Entry 6HUB (X-ray diffraction, 2.90 A resolution); this record covers chains E and F of the 28 polymer chains in the assembly.

Chain E:
Protein: Proteasome subunit alpha type-6
From: Saccharomyces cerevisiae (strain ATCC 204508 / S288c)
Notes: EC 3.4.25.1
UniProtKB: P40302 (PSA6_YEAST); residues 0-233 here correspond to UniProt positions 1-234 (UniProt number = residue number + 1)
Amino-acid sequence (234 residues; numbered 0 to 233; the number before each row is that of its first residue; numbering starts at 0):
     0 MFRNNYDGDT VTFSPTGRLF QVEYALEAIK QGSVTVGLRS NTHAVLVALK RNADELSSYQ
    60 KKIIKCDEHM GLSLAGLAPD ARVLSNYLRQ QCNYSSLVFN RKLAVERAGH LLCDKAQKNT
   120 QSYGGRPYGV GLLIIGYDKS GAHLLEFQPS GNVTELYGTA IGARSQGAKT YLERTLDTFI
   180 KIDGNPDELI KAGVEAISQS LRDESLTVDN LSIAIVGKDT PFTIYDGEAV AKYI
Disordered / not traced: 0-2
UniProt features mapped onto this chain:
  - modified residue: Ser13 (Phosphoserine)
  - cross-link: Lys190 (Glycyl lysine isopeptide (Lys-Gly) (interchain with G-Cter in ubiquitin))

Chain F:
Protein: Probable proteasome subunit alpha type-7
From: Saccharomyces cerevisiae (strain ATCC 204508 / S288c)
Notes: EC 3.4.25.1
UniProtKB: P21242 (PSA7_YEAST); residues -3 to 284 here correspond to UniProt positions 1-288 (UniProt number = residue number + 4)
Amino-acid sequence (288 residues; each row starts with the number of its first residue; numbers below 1 keep their minus sign (Met-3 is residue -3)):
    -3 MTSIGTGYDL SNSVFSPDGR NFQVEYAVKA VENGTTSIGI KCNDGVVFAV EKLITSKLLV
    57 PQKNVKIQVV DRHIGCVYSG LIPDGRHLVN RGREEAASFK KLYKTPIPIP AFADRLGQYV
   117 QAHTLYNSVR PFGVSTIFGG VDKNGAHLYM LEPSGSYWGY KGAATGKGRQ SAKAELEKLV
   177 DHHPEGLSAR EAVKQAAKII YLAHEDNKEK DFELEISWCS LSETNGLHKF VKGDLLQEAI
   237 DFAQKEINGD DDEDEDDSDN VMSSDDENAP VATNANATTD QEGDIHLE
Disordered / not traced: -3 to 1, 245-284
UniProt features mapped onto this chain:
  - modified residue: Thr-2 (N-acetylthreonine)

Chain E / chain F interface:
Pairs across the interface - 63 pairs, chain E then chain F:
  Asn4(E) with Leu6(F)
  Tyr5(E) with Asp5(F), hydrogen bond; Leu6(F), hydrophobic
  Thr9(E) with Arg126(F)
  Val10(E) with Gln19(F); Asn123(F); Ser124(F); Val125(F); Arg126(F)
  Thr11(E) with Leu6(F); Gln19(F)
  Phe12(E) with Gln19(F), hydrogen bond (backbone-side chain); Tyr22(F), hydrophobic; Ala23(F), hydrophobic; Arg126(F); Pro127(F)
  Ser13(E) with Tyr22(F)
  Pro14(E) with Tyr22(F), hydrophobic; Lys25(F)
  Thr15(E) with Lys25(F)
  Gly16(E) with Tyr22(F); Lys25(F); Ala26(F)
  Leu18(E) with Leu77(F), hydrophobic; Arg126(F)
  His109(E) with Arg82(F)
  Cys112(E) with Arg82(F)
  Asp113(E) with Arg82(F), salt bridge; Asn86(F)
  Gln116(E) with Pro79(F); Asp80(F); His83(F), hydrogen bond
  Thr119(E) with Arg126(F), hydrogen bond (backbone-side chain)
  Gln120(E) with His83(F); His119(F); Val125(F); Arg126(F), hydrogen bond (backbone-backbone); Phe128(F)
  Ser121(E) with Ser124(F)
  Tyr122(E) with Ser124(F), hydrogen bond (backbone-backbone)
  Ser149(E) with Pro79(F)
  Gly150(E) with Pro79(F)
  Asn151(E) with Ile78(F); Pro79(F)
  Thr153(E) with Leu55(F); Asn60(F)
  Glu154(E) with Val56(F); Lys59(F); Asn60(F), hydrogen bond (backbone-side chain)
  Leu155(E) with Leu54(F); Leu55(F); Val56(F)
  Tyr156(E) with Leu54(F), hydrogen bond (backbone-backbone); Leu55(F); Val56(F); Pro57(F)
  Gly157(E) with Leu54(F)
  Lys168(E) with Leu54(F)
  Leu171(E) with Leu54(F)
  Glu172(E) with Ser52(F), hydrogen bond; Lys53(F), hydrogen bond (side chain-backbone); Leu54(F)
  Leu175(E) with Lys53(F)
Also at the interface, not in a pair above, chain E (34 interface residues in all): Arg38, Glu105, Phe178
Also at the interface, not in a pair above, chain F (30 interface residues in all): Gly129

Summary:
The interface between chain E and chain F involves 34 residues on one side and 30 on the other, with 10
hydrogen bonds and 1 salt bridge. Polar pairs include Asp113(E)-Arg82(F), Tyr5(E)-Asp5(F) and
Phe12(E)-Gln19(F).
Chain E is Proteasome subunit alpha type-6 and chain F is Probable proteasome subunit alpha type-7, both from
Saccharomyces cerevisiae (strain ATCC 204508 / S288c); the structure, Yeast 20S proteasome with human beta2c
(S171G) in complex with 16, was determined by X-ray diffraction together with 6HTB, 6HTC, 6HTD, 6HTP, 6HTR,
6HUC and 30 further entries from the same study.
